8HIX - chains B and G of the 5 polymer chains in the assembly; structure by electron microscopy, 3.12 A resolution.

# Chain B
Name: Guanine nucleotide-binding protein G(I)/G(S)/G(T) subunit beta-1
From: Homo sapiens
Reference sequence: P62873 (GBB1_HUMAN); residue numbers follow UniProt; this construct covers 1-340
Chain sequence (340 residues; numbered 1 to 340; the number before each row is that of its first residue):
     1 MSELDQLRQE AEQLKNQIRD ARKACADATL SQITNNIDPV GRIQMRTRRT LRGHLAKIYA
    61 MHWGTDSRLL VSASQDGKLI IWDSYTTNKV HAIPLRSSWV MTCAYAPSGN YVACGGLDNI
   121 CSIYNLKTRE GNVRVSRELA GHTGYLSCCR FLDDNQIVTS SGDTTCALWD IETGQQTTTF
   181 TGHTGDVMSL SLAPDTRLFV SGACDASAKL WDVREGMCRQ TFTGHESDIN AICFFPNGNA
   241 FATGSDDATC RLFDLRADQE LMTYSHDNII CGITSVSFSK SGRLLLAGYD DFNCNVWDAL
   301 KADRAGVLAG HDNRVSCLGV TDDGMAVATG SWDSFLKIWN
Unresolved in the structure: 1-2
Swiss-Prot annotation at these positions:
  - modified residue: Ser2 (N-acetylserine), His266 (Phosphohistidine)
  - natural variant: Leu30 (L30F: In MRD42; uncertain significance), Arg52 (R52G: In MRD42), Gly64 (G64V: In MRD42), Asp76 (D76E: In MRD42; D76G: In MRD42), Gly77 (G77S: In MRD42), Lys78 (K78R: In MRD42), Ile80 (I80N: In MRD42; I80T: In MRD42), His91 (H91R: In MRD42; uncertain significance), Ala92 (A92T: In MRD42), Pro94 (P94S: In MRD42), Leu95 (L95P: In MRD42), Arg96 (R96L: In MRD42), 5 further natural variant entries in UniProt

# Chain G
Name: Guanine nucleotide-binding protein G(I)/G(S)/G(O) subunit gamma-2
From: Homo sapiens
Reference sequence: P59768 (GBG2_HUMAN); residue numbers follow UniProt; this construct covers 1-71
Chain sequence (96 residues; row label = number of the first residue in the row; numbers below 1 keep their minus sign (His-24 is residue -24)):
   -24 HHHHHHGGGS DSLEFIASKL AGGGSMASNN TASIAQARKL VEQLKMEANI DRIKVSKAAA
    36 DLMAYCEAHA KEDPLLTPVP ASENPFREKK FFSAIL
Unresolved in the structure: -24 to 5, 63-71
Construct notes: expression tag (-24 to 0); engineered mutation Ser68 (Cys in P59768)
Swiss-Prot annotation at these positions:
  - modified residue: Ala2 (N-acetylalanine)

# Interface between chain B and chain G
Contacting residue pairs (77):
  Leu7(B) with Ala12(G), hydrophobic
  Ala11(B) with Leu19(G)
  Leu14(B) with Leu19(G), hydrophobic
  Ile18(B) with Glu22(G); Ala23(G), hydrophobic; Arg27(G)
  Ala21(B) with Arg27(G)
  Ala24(B) with Lys29(G)
  Cys25(B) with Arg27(G); Ile28(G), hydrogen bond (side chain-backbone); Lys29(G); Val30(G), hydrogen bond (backbone-backbone)
  Ala26(B) with Val30(G), hydrophobic
  Asp27(B) with Lys29(G), salt bridge; Val30(G); Ser31(G), hydrogen bond (side chain-backbone)
  Ala28(B) with Val30(G)
  Leu30(B) with Ala34(G), hydrophobic
  Ile33(B) with Ser31(G)
  Thr34(B) with Met38(G)
  Ile37(B) with Glu42(G)
  Arg46(B) with Arg62(G)
  Arg48(B) with Phe61(G); Arg62(G)
  Arg49(B) with Pro60(G), hydrogen bond (side chain-backbone); Phe61(G), hydrogen bond (side chain-backbone)
  Ser84(B) with Phe61(G)
  Tyr85(B) with Pro60(G); Phe61(G), hydrophobic
  Cys218(B) with Gln18(G), hydrogen bond (backbone-side chain)
  Gln220(B) with Ile25(G)
  Thr221(B) with Glu22(G)
  Phe235(B) with Leu37(G), hydrophobic; Tyr40(G), hydrophobic; Cys41(G), hydrophobic
  Pro236(B) with Tyr40(G)
  Asn237(B) with Tyr40(G)
  Ala240(B) with Leu37(G), hydrophobic
  Leu252(B) with Leu37(G), hydrophobic
  Asp254(B) with Ala33(G)
  Arg256(B) with Asp26(G); Arg27(G); Ile28(G), hydrogen bond (backbone-backbone); Asp36(G), salt bridge
  Ala257(B) with Arg27(G); Ile28(G); Val30(G), hydrophobic
  Asp258(B) with Glu22(G); Arg27(G), salt bridge
  Gln259(B) with Val30(G)
  Leu261(B) with Ala33(G), hydrophobic; Leu37(G), hydrophobic
  Ser279(B) with Asp48(G)
  Lys280(B) with Tyr40(G); His44(G); Glu47(G), salt bridge; Asp48(G), hydrogen bond (backbone-side chain)
  Ser281(B) with Tyr40(G); Cys41(G); His44(G); Asp48(G), hydrogen bond (backbone-side chain)
  Arg283(B) with Cys41(G); Leu51(G)
  Leu284(B) with Leu50(G)
  Leu300(B) with Met38(G), hydrophobic; Cys41(G), hydrophobic
  Asp323(B) with Pro49(G)
  Gly324(B) with Pro49(G); Leu50(G)
  Met325(B) with Pro49(G), hydrophobic; Leu50(G)
  Ala326(B) with Phe61(G), hydrophobic
  Val327(B) with Leu50(G), hydrophobic
  Ile338(B) with Phe61(G), hydrophobic
  Asn340(B) with Leu50(G); Asn59(G), hydrogen bond; Phe61(G)
Interface residues without a listed pair, chain B (54 interface residues in all): Lys15, Gln17, Val40, Ile43, Met45, Met217, Arg219, Gly282
Interface residues without a listed pair, chain G (33 interface residues in all): Met21, Ala45, Val54

# Overview
Chain B and chain G form an interface of 54 and 33 residues respectively, with 10 hydrogen bonds and 4 salt
bridges. Polar contacts include Asp27(B)-Lys29(G), Arg256(B)-Asp36(G) and Asp258(B)-Arg27(G).
Chain B is Guanine nucleotide-binding protein G(I)/G(S)/G(T) subunit beta-1 and chain G is Guanine
nucleotide-binding protein G(I)/G(S)/G(O) subunit gamma-2, both from Homo sapiens; the structure, Cryo-EM
structure of GPR21_m5_Gs, was determined by electron microscopy (same publication as 8HJ1, 8HJ0 and 8HJ2).
